Entry 6MQ3 (X-ray diffraction, 3.57 A resolution); this record covers chains A and B.

[Chain A (and B)]
Name: Insulin-degrading enzyme
Source organism: Homo sapiens
Notes: EC 3.4.24.56; chain B of this document is another copy of the same molecule, construct and numbering; everything in this record applies to it too
Reference sequence: P14735 (IDE_HUMAN); residue numbers follow UniProt; this construct covers 42-1019
Chain sequence (978 residues; each row starts with the number of its first residue):
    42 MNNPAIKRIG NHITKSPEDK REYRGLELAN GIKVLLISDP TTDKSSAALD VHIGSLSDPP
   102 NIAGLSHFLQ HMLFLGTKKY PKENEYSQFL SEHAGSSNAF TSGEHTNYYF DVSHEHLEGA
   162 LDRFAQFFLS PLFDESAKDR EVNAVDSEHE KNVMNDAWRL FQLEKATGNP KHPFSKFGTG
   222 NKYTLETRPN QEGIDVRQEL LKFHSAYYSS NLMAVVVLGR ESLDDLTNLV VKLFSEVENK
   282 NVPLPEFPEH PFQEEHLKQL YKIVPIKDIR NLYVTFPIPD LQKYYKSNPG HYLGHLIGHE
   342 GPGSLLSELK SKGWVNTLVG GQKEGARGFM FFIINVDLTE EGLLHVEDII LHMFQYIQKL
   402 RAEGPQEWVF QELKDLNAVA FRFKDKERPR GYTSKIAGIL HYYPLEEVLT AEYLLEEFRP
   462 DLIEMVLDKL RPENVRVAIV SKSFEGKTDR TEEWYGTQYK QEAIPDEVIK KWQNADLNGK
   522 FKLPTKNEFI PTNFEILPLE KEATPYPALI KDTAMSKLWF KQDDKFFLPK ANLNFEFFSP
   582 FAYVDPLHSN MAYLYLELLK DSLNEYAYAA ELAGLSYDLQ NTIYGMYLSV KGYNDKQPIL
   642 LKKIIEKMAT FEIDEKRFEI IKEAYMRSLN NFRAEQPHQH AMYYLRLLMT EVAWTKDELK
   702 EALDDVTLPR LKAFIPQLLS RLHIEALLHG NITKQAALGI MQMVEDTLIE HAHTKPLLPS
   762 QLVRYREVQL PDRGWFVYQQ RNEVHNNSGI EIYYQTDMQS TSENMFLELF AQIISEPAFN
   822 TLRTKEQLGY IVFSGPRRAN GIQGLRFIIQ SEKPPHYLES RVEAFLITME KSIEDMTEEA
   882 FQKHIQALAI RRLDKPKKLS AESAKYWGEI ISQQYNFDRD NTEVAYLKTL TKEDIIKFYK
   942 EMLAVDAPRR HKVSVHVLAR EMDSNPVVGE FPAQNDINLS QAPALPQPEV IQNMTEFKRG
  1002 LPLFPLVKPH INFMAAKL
Not modelled in the structure: 42, 968-977, 1012-1019
Sequence notes: engineered mutation L110 (Cys in P14735), Q111 (Glu in P14735), S171 (Cys in P14735), A178 (Cys in P14735), V257 (Cys in P14735), L414 (Cys in P14735), N573 (Cys in P14735), S590 (Cys in P14735), S789 (Cys in P14735), A812 (Cys in P14735), A819 (Cys in P14735), S904 (Cys in P14735), N966 (Cys in P14735), A974 (Cys in P14735)
Small-molecule neighbours: J22 ({(8R,9S,10S)-9-(2',3'-dimethyl[1,1'-biphenyl]-4-yl)-6-[(1-methyl-1H-imidazol-2-yl)sulfonyl]-1,6-diazabicyclo[6.2.0]decan-10-yl}methanol): A198, L201, F202, L204, E205, T208, Y302, I304, Y314, T316, V360, G361, Q363, K364, I374, N376, R477, V478, A479
Curated features (UniProtKB/Swiss-Prot):
  - motif: E853 to Y858 (SlyX motif)
  - binding site (Zn(2+)): H108, H112, E189
  - binding site (substrate): H336 to G342, L359 to Q363
  - binding site (ATP): R429, D895 to S901
  - modified residue (N6-succinyllysine): K192, K697
  - mutagenesis: S132 (S132C: Increases catalytic rate towards INS and amyloid; when associated with C-817), N184 (N184C: Increases catalytic rate towards INS and amyloid; when associated with C-828), P286 (P286G: Reduced enzyme activity), G366 to G369 (Reduced enzyme activity), D426 (D426C: Increases catalytic rate towards INS and amyloid; when associated with C-899), Y496 (Y496A: Strongly reduced enzyme activity), F530 (F530A: Strongly increased enzyme activity), R767 (R767A: Decreases dimerization. No effect on degradation of ANP. Retains the ability to degrade an aberrant form of ANP, when in the presence of both ANP and the aberrant ANP), E817 (E817C: Increases catalytic rate towards INS and amyloid; when associated with C-132), Q828 (Q828C: Increases catalytic rate towards INS and amyloid; when associated with C-184), Y831 (Y831F: No effect on catalytic activity), K899 (K899C: Increases catalytic rate towards INS and amyloid; when associated with C-426)
What the authors report for this chain:
  - mutagenesis - A479L: abolished binding to BRD8283 (5) and BRD4171 (6)
  - mutagenesis - G362Q, I374Q: decreased binding to These two inhibitors
  - mutagenesis - E111Q: abolished catalytic activity (citing earlier work)

[Chain A / chain B interface]
Contacting residue pairs - 25 pairs, chain A then chain B:
  K119(A) - K527(B)
  K120(A) - W409(B)
  Y121(A) - E408(B)
  Y121(A) - W409(B)  hydrogen bond (side chain-backbone)
  K123(A) - D416(B)  salt bridge
  E126(A) - Q412(B)  hydrogen bond
  G160(A) - E408(B)
  R164(A) - E408(B)  salt bridge
  R164(A) - Q412(B)  hydrogen bond
  K273(A) - E404(B)
  E875(A) - H53(B)  hydrogen bond (backbone-side chain)
  E875(A) - T55(B)
  D876(A) - K56(B)
  D876(A) - P58(B)
  M877(A) - T55(B)
  T878(A) - L455(B)
  T878(A) - E457(B)  hydrogen bond
  E879(A) - E448(B)
  E880(A) - K327(B)
  E880(A) - E448(B)
  E880(A) - E457(B)
  K884(A) - E457(B)  salt bridge
  K933(A) - T55(B)
  E934(A) - N52(B)
  E934(A) - H53(B)
Also at the interface, not in a pair above, chain A (20 interface residues in all): F130, D163, A881
Also at the interface, not in a pair above, chain B (17 interface residues in all): P406, Q407

[Summary]
Chain A and chain B form an interface of 20 and 17 residues respectively, with 5 hydrogen bonds and 3 salt
bridges. Among the polar pairs are K123(A)-D416(B), R164(A)-E408(B) and K884(A)-E457(B). The paper reports
that G362Q and I374Q of chain A reduce binding to These two inhibitors; A479L of chain A abolishes binding to
BRD8283 (5) and BRD4171 (6).
Both chains are Insulin-degrading enzyme (Homo sapiens). Entry 6MQ3 (Structure of Cysteine-free Human
Insulin-Degrading Enzyme in complex with Substrate-selective Macrocycle Inhibitor 63) was determined by X-ray
diffraction, deposited together with 6BYZ and 6EDS.
